Entry 1UXJ (X-ray diffraction, 1.75 A resolution); this record covers chains A and C.

Chain A (and C):
Molecule: Malate dehydrogenase
Source organism: Chloroflexus aurantiacus
Notes: EC 1.1.1.37; chain C of this document is another copy of the same molecule, construct and numbering; everything in this record applies to it too
UniProt: P80040 (MDH_CHLAU); residue numbers follow UniProt; this construct covers 1-309
Sequence (309 residues; row label = number of the first residue in the row):
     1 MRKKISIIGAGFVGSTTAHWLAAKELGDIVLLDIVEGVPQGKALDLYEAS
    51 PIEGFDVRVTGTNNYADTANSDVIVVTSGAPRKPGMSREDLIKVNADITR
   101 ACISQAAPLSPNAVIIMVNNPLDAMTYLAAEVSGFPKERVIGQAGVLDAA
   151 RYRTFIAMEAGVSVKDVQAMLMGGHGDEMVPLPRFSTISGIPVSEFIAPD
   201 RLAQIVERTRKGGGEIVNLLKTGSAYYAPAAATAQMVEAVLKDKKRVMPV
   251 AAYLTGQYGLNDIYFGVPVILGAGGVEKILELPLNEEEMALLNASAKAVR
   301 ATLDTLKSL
Unresolved in the structure: 82-90, 309 (chain C: 1, 81-88)
Sequence notes: engineered mutation Lys165 (Glu in P80040)
Metal / ion sites: Cd2+ site 1: Asp148, His175; Cd2+ site 2: Glu159 (shared with Glu159(C) of chain C); Cd2+ site 3: Glu178 (together with chloride ion); Cd2+ site 4: Glu195, Glu281 (shared with Glu281(C) of chain C); Cd2+ site 5: Asp200, Asp243, Glu277; Cd2+ site 6 near Glu238 (its only coordinating residue here)
Residues lining bound ligands: NAD (nicotinamide-adenine-dinucleotide): Ile8, Gly9, Ala10, Gly11, Phe12, Val13, Gly14, Leu32, Asp33, Ile34, Val35, Tyr65, Thr77, Ser78, Gly79, Ala80, Pro81, Asn95, Ile98, Ala101, Cys102, Val118, Asn119, Asn120, Leu122, Gln143, Ala144, Leu147, His175, Ser224, Ala225, Pro229
UniProt features mapped onto this chain:
  - active site: His175 (Proton acceptor)
  - binding site (NAD(+)): Gly9 to Gly14, Asp33, Asn95, Val118 to Asn120
  - binding site (substrate): Arg82, Arg88, Asn120, Arg151
  - mutagenesis: Thr187 (T187C: Forms an intersubunit disulfide bridge, which makes the enzyme more resistant to thermal denaturation. The mutation does not alter the quaternary structure of the enzyme)

Chain A / chain C interface:
Pairs across the interface (59; chain A residue first):
  Gly161(A) with Lys245(C)
  Val162(A) with Lys245(C); Val247(C), hydrophobic
  Ser163(A) with Lys244(C); Lys245(C), hydrogen bond (backbone-backbone); Arg246(C)
  Lys165(A) with Lys244(C); Arg246(C)
  Asp166(A) with Gln168(C), hydrogen bond (backbone-side chain); Arg246(C), salt bridge; Val247(C), hydrogen bond (side chain-backbone)
  Val167(A) with Gln168(C)
  Gln168(A) with Lys165(C); Asp166(C), hydrogen bond (side chain-backbone); Gln168(C); Thr187(C), hydrogen bond; Ile188(C); Ser189(C), hydrogen bond (side chain-backbone); Gly190(C), hydrogen bond (side chain-backbone)
  Ala169(A) with Ser189(C)
  Met170(A) with Ser189(C)
  Phe185(A) with Gly190(C)
  Ser186(A) with Gly190(C)
  Thr187(A) with Gln168(C), hydrogen bond; Thr187(C), hydrogen bond; Gly190(C)
  Ile188(A) with Gln168(C); Val247(C), hydrophobic
  Ser189(A) with Gln168(C), hydrogen bond (backbone-side chain); Ala169(C); Met170(C); Val247(C), hydrogen bond (side chain-backbone)
  Gly190(A) with Gln168(C), hydrogen bond (backbone-side chain); Phe185(C); Ser186(C); Thr187(C)
  Ile191(A) with Leu282(C), hydrophobic
  Pro192(A) with Phe185(C)
  Glu195(A) with Glu281(C); Pro283(C)
  Phe196(A) with Leu280(C), hydrophobic
  Lys244(A) with Ser163(C); Lys165(C)
  Lys245(A) with Gly161(C); Val162(C); Ser163(C), hydrogen bond (backbone-backbone)
  Arg246(A) with Ser163(C); Lys165(C); Asp166(C), salt bridge
  Val247(A) with Val162(C), hydrophobic; Asp166(C), hydrogen bond (backbone-side chain); Ile188(C), hydrophobic; Ser189(C), hydrogen bond (backbone-side chain)
  Ile270(A) with Gly161(C); Val162(C), hydrophobic
  Leu280(A) with Ile191(C), hydrophobic; Phe196(C), hydrophobic
  Leu282(A) with Ile191(C), hydrophobic
  Pro283(A) with Glu195(C)
Other interface residues (no listed pair), chain A (29 interface residues in all): Arg184, Glu281
Other interface residues (no listed pair), chain C (31 interface residues in all): Ala160, Val167, Arg184, Pro192, Pro268, Ile270

Overview:
The interface between chain A and chain C involves 29 residues on one side and 31 on the other, with 15
hydrogen bonds and 2 salt bridges. Among the polar pairs are Asp166(A)-Arg246(C), Asp166(A)-Gln168(C) and
Asp166(A)-Val247(C). Bound to chain A: NAD.
Chain A and chain C are both Malate dehydrogenase (Chloroflexus aurantiacus); the structure, Large improvement
in the thermal stability of a tetrameric malate dehydrogenase by single point mutations at ..., was determined
by X-ray diffraction (same publication as 1UXG, 1UXH, 1UXI and 1UXK).
